Entry 8JJ0 (electron microscopy, 4.50 A resolution (low resolution: residue-level contacts below are approximate; hydrogen-bond / salt-bridge calls are withheld)); this record covers chains A and D of the 6 polymer chains in the assembly.

# Chain A
Molecule: Glutamate receptor ionotropic, NMDA 2A
From: Homo sapiens
Reference sequence: Q12879 (NMDE1_HUMAN); residue numbers follow UniProt; this construct covers 1-841
Amino-acid sequence (841 residues; numbered 1 to 841; the number before each row is that of its first residue):
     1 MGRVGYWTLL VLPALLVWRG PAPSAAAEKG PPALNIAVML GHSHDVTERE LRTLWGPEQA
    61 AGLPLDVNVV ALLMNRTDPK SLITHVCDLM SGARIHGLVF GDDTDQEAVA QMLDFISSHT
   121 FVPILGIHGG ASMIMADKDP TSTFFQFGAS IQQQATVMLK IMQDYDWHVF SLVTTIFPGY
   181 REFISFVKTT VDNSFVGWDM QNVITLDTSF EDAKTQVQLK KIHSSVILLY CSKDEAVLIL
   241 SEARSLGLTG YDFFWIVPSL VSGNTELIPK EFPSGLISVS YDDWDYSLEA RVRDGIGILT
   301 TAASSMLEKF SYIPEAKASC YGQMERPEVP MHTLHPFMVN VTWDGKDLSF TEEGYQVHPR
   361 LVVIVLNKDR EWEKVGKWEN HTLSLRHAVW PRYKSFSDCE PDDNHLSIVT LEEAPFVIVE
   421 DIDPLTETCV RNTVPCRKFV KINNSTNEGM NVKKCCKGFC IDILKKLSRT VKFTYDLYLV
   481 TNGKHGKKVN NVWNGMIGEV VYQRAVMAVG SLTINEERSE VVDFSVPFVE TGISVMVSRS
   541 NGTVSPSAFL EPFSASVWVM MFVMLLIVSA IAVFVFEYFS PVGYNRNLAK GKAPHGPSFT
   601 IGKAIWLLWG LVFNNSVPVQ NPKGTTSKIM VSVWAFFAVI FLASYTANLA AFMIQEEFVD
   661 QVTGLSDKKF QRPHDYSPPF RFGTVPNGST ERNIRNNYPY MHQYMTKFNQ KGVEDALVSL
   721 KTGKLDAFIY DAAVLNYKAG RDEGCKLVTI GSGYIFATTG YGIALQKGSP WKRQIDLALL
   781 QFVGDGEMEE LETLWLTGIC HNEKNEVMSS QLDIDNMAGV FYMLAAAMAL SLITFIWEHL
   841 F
Disordered / not traced: 1-33, 539-545, 582-598, 615-624, 655-659, 797-812, 838-841
Disulfide bonds: Cys87-Cys320, Cys436-Cys456
Curated features (UniProtKB/Swiss-Prot):
  - region: Phe599 to Gln620 (Pore-forming)
  - binding site (Zn(2+)): His44, His128, Glu266, Asp282
  - binding site (L-glutamate): Ser511, Thr513, Arg518, Ser689, Thr690, Asp731
  - site: Asn614 (Functional determinant of NMDA receptors)
  - glycosylation (N-linked (GlcNAc...) asparagine): Asn75, Asn340, Asn380, Asn443, Asn444, Asn541, Asn687
  - natural variant: Pro57 (P57L: Found in a cutaneous malignant melanoma sample), Pro79 (P79R: In FESD), Thr143 (T143I: Found in a patient with autism spectrum disorder; uncertain significance), Phe183 (F183I: In FESD; uncertain significance), Ile184 (I184S: In FESD; uncertain significance), Thr189 (T189N: Found in a patient with schizophrenia; uncertain significance), Cys231 (C231Y: In FESD; uncertain significance), Ala243 (A243V: In FESD), Asp252 (D252N: Found in a cutaneous malignant melanoma sample), Ser278 (S278F: Found in a cutaneous malignant melanoma sample), Ala290 (A290V: In FESD; uncertain significance), Gly295 (G295S: In FESD; uncertain significance), 72 further natural variant entries in UniProt
  - mutagenesis: Pro552 (P552A: Changed glutamate-gated calcium ion channel activity characterized by increased desensitization ...), Ser632 (S632F: No effect on localization to the cell membrane. No effect on agonist potency and channel activation by glutamate and glycine), Thr646 (T646R: No effect on localization to the cell membrane. Results in increased glycine potency and channel activation at lower agonist concentrations)

# Chain D
Molecule: Glutamate receptor ionotropic, NMDA 1
From: Homo sapiens
Reference sequence: Q05586 (NMDZ1_HUMAN); residue numbers follow UniProt; this construct covers 1-847
Amino-acid sequence (847 residues; numbered 1 to 847; the number before each row is that of its first residue):
     1 MSTMRLLTLA LLFSCSVARA ACDPKIVNIG AVLSTRKHEQ MFREAVNQAN KRHGSWKIQL
    61 NATSVTHKPN AIQMALSVCE DLISSQVYAI LVSHPPTPND HFTPTPVSYT AGFYRIPVLG
   121 LTTRMSIYSD KSIHLSFLRT VPPYSHQSSV WFEMMRVYSW NHIILLVSDD HEGRAAQKRL
   181 ETLLEERESK AEKVLQFDPG TKNVTALLME AKELEARVII LSASEDDAAT VYRAAAMLNM
   241 TGSGYVWLVG EREISGNALR YAPDGILGLQ LINGKNESAH ISDAVGVVAQ AVHELLEKEN
   301 ITDPPRGCVG NTNIWKTGPL FKRVLMSSKY ADGVTGRVEF NEDGDRKFAN YSIMNLQNRK
   361 LVQVGIYNGT HVIPNDRKII WPGGETEKPR GYQMSTRLKI VTIHQEPFVY VKPTLSDGTC
   421 KEEFTVNGDP VKKVICTGPN DTSPGSPRHT VPQCCYGFCI DLLIKLARTM NFTYEVHLVA
   481 DGKFGTQERV NNSNKKEWNG MMGELLSGQA DMIVAPLTIN NERAQYIEFS KPFKYQGLTI
   541 LVKKEIPRST LDSFMQPFQS TLWLLVGLSV HVVAVMLYLL DRFSPFGRFK VNSEEEEEDA
   601 LTLSSAMWFS WGVLLNSGIG EGAPRSFSAR ILGMVWAGFA MIIVASYTAN LAAFLVLDRP
   661 EERITGINDP RLRNPSDKFI YATVKQSSVD IYFRRQVELS TMYRHMEKHN YESAAEAIQA
   721 VRDNKLHAFI WDSAVLEFEA SQKCDLVTTG ELFFRSGFGI GMRKDSPWKQ NVSLSILKSH
   781 ENGFMEDLDK TWVRYQECDS RSNAPATLTF ENMAGVFMLV AGGIVAGIFL IFIEIAYKRH
   841 KDARRKQ
Disordered / not traced: 1-24, 546-552, 585-602, 617-626, 797-808, 845-847
Disulfide bonds: Cys79-Cys308, Cys420-Cys454, Cys436-Cys455
Covalent attachments: N-acetylglucosamine (NAG) linked to Asn61, Asn276, Asn471, Asn771
Curated features (UniProtKB/Swiss-Prot):
  - region: Leu603 to Pro624 (Pore-forming)
  - binding site (glycine): Pro516, Thr518, Arg523, Ser688, Asp732
  - glycosylation (N-linked (GlcNAc...) asparagine): Asn61, Asn203, Asn239, Asn276, Asn300, Asn350, Asn368, Asn440, Asn471, Asn491, Asn674, Asn771
  - natural variant: Arg217 (R217W: In NDHMSR), Asp227 (D227H: In NDHMSR; uncertain significance), Arg306 (R306Q: Found in a patient with schizophrenia; uncertain significance), Asp552 (D552E: In NDHMSD), Pro557 (P557R: In NDHMSD), Ser560 (S560SS: In NDHMSD), Gly618 (G618R: In NDHMSD), Gly620 (G620R: In NDHMSD), Ala637 (A637S: In NDHMSD; uncertain significance; A637V: In NDHMSD; uncertain significance), Gly638 (G638A: In NDHMSD; G638V: In NDHMSD), Met641 (M641I: In NDHMSD; M641L: In NDHMSD; M641V: In NDHMSD), Ile642 (I642T: In NDHMSD; uncertain significance), 14 further natural variant entries in UniProt
  - mutagenesis: Ile642 (I642L: Slight decrease in glutamate and glycine agonist potency; mutant channels are activated at 2-fold higher glutamate and glycine concentrations), Val644 (V644M: Increase in glutamate and glycine agonist potency; mutant channels are activated lower glutamate and glycine concentrations), Ala653 (A653G: Increase in glutamate and glycine agonist potency; mutant channels are activated lower glutamate and glycine concentrations), Met813 (M813V: Slight decrease in glycine agonist potency; no effect on glutamate agonist potency)

# How chain A and chain D interact
Residue-residue contacts - 93 pairs, chain A then chain D:
  Thr77(A) - Phe113(D)
  Thr77(A) - Thr312(D)
  Asp78(A) - Cys308(D)
  Asp78(A) - Val309(D)
  Asp78(A) - Gly310(D)
  Asp78(A) - Asn311(D)
  Asp78(A) - Thr312(D)
  Pro79(A) - Phe113(D)
  Lys80(A) - Glu80(D)
  Lys80(A) - Cys308(D)
  Lys80(A) - Val309(D)
  Ser81(A) - Val309(D)
  Ile83(A) - Ile72(D)
  Gln106(A) - Gly112(D)
  Gln106(A) - Phe113(D)
  Gln106(A) - Arg115(D)
  Glu107(A) - Arg115(D)
  Glu107(A) - Leu135(D)
  Ala108(A) - Gly112(D)
  Ala108(A) - Phe113(D)
  Gln111(A) - Tyr109(D)
  Gln111(A) - Ser132(D)
  Gln111(A) - Ile133(D)
  Gln111(A) - Leu135(D)
  Met112(A) - Tyr109(D)
  Met112(A) - Thr110(D)
  Phe115(A) - Ile72(D)
  Phe115(A) - Pro106(D)
  Phe115(A) - Tyr109(D)
  Ile116(A) - Ile72(D)
  His119(A) - Ala71(D)
  Met135(A) - Ser132(D)
  Ala136(A) - Ile133(D)
  Asp137(A) - Ile133(D)
  Asp137(A) - His171(D)
  Pro178(A) - Asp130(D)
  Pro178(A) - Asp343(D)
  Gly179(A) - Asp130(D)
  Arg181(A) - Thr182(D)
  Asp192(A) - Lys496(D)
  Asn193(A) - Lys495(D)
  Asn193(A) - Lys496(D)
  Ser194(A) - Lys496(D)
  Phe195(A) - Gln487(D)
  Phe195(A) - Glu488(D)
  Phe195(A) - Arg489(D)
  Phe195(A) - Val490(D)
  Phe195(A) - Ser493(D)
  Phe195(A) - Asn494(D)
  Phe195(A) - Lys495(D)
  Phe195(A) - Lys496(D)
  Val196(A) - Arg489(D)
  Val196(A) - Ser493(D)
  Tyr321(A) - Ile72(D)
  Tyr321(A) - Gln73(D)
  Tyr321(A) - Leu76(D)
  Gly322(A) - Asn70(D)
  Gln323(A) - Asn70(D)
  Arg431(A) - Arg694(D)
  Arg431(A) - Val697(D)
  Arg431(A) - Ser700(D)
  Asn432(A) - Val697(D)
  Asn432(A) - Glu698(D)
  Lys457(A) - Glu698(D)
  Lys457(A) - Thr701(D)
  Phe549(A) - Met641(D)
  Phe549(A) - Ile642(D)
  Phe549(A) - Ala645(D)
  Ile601(A) - Arg630(D)
  Gly602(A) - Arg630(D)
  Ile605(A) - Arg630(D)
  Trp606(A) - Ala629(D)
  Trp609(A) - Met634(D)
  Phe613(A) - Trp636(D)
  Phe613(A) - Ala637(D)
  Phe613(A) - Ala640(D)
  Asn614(A) - Asn616(D)
  Leu642(A) - Met641(D)
  Thr646(A) - Thr648(D)
  Leu649(A) - Ala645(D)
  Ala650(A) - Thr648(D)
  Met653(A) - Ala652(D)
  Ile654(A) - Leu655(D)
  Ile654(A) - Val656(D)
  Glu743(A) - Lys678(D)
  Asp813(A) - Phe558(D)
  Asp813(A) - Gln559(D)
  Met817(A) - Gln559(D)
  Met823(A) - Val635(D)
  Ala827(A) - Ile631(D)
  Leu830(A) - Ile631(D)
  Thr834(A) - Phe627(D)
  Phe835(A) - Phe583(D)
Also at the interface, not in a pair above, chain A (65 interface residues in all): Arg76, Thr104, Val109, Phe177, Ser185, Cys320, Pro327, Leu425, Val612, Tyr645, Asn816, Ala826
Also at the interface, not in a pair above, chain D (71 interface residues in all): Cys79, His101, Lys131, His134, Lys178, Tyr526, Leu562, Leu565, Val573, Val613, Gly633, Val644, Arg704

# Overview
The interface between chain A and chain D involves 65 residues on one side and 71 on the other. Covalently
linked N-acetylglucosamine: at Asn61(D), Asn276(D), Asn471(D) and Asn771(D).
Here chain A is Glutamate receptor ionotropic, NMDA 2A and chain D is Glutamate receptor ionotropic, NMDA 1,
both from Homo sapiens. Entry 8JJ0 (Cryo-EM structure of GluN1-2A NMDAR in complex with human Fab5F6 in one
fab bind conformation) was determined by electron microscopy together with 8JIZ, 8JJ1 and 8JJ2 from the same
study.
